5E0G - chain A; structure by X-ray diffraction, 1.20 A resolution.

Chain A:
Protein: Norovirus 3C-like protease
Source organism: Norwalk virus
Notes: EC 3.4.22.66
Reference sequence: Q83883 (POLG_NVN68); residues 1-181 here correspond to UniProt positions 1101-1281 (UniProt number = residue number + 1100)
Chain sequence (188 residues; numbered -6 to 181; the number before each row is that of its first residue; numbers below 1 keep their minus sign (Met-6 is residue -6)):
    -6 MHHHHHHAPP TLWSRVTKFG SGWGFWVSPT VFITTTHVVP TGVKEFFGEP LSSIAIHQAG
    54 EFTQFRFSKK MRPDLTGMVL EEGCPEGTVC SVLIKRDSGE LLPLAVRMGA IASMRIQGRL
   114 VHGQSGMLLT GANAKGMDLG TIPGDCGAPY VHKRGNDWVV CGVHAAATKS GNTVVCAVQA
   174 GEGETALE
Unresolved in the structure: -6 to -2, 130-131, 174-181
Sequence notes: expression tag (-6 to 0)
Covalent attachments: compound 5LG linked to Cys139
Ligand contacts: 5LG ((phenylmethyl) N-[(8S,11S,14S)-8-(hydroxymethyl)-11-(2-methylpropyl)-5,10,13-tris(oxidanylidene)-1,4,9,12,17,18-hexazabicyclo[14.2.1]nonadeca-16(19),17-dien-14-yl]carbamate): His30, Ile109, Gln110, Arg112, Gly133, Thr134, Ile135, Pro136, His157, Ala158, Ala159, Ala160, Thr161, Lys162
Curated features (UniProtKB/Swiss-Prot):
  - active site (For 3CLpro activity): His30, Glu54, Cys139
  - site: Glu181 (Cleavage)
From the paper describing this entry:
  - binding site for 5LG: Pro136, Cys139, Ala158, Ala160
  - catalytic residues: Cys139
  - catalytic residues: His30, Glu54 (citing earlier work)

Overview:
Covalently linked compound 5LG: at Cys139. Curated annotation (UniProt) lists 3 active-site residues. From the
paper: catalytic residues Cys139, His30 and Glu54; a binding site for 5LG at Pro136, Cys139 and Ala158 among
others.
Chain A is Norovirus 3C-like protease (Norwalk virus); the structure, 1.20 A resolution structure of Norovirus
3CL protease in complex with a triazole-based macrocyclic (17-mer) inhibitor, was determined by X-ray
diffraction together with 5E0H and 5E0J from the same study.
